6W0D - chains B and C of the 3 polymer chains in the assembly; structure by X-ray diffraction, 3.64 A resolution.

# Chain B
Molecule: Fab Light Chain
Organism: Rattus norvegicus
Notes: antibody fragment or engineered binder
Sequence (212 residues; each row starts with the number of its first residue):
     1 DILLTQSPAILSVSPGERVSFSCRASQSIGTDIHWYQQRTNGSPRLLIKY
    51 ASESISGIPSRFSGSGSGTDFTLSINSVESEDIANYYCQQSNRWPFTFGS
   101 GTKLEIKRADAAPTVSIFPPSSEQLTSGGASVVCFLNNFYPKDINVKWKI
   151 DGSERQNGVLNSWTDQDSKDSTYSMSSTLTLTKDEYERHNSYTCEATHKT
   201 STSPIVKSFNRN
Disulfide bonds: C134-C194

# Chain C
Molecule: pH-gated potassium channel KcsA
Organism: Streptomyces lividans
UniProtKB: P0A334 (KCSA_STRLI); residues 28-120 here = UniProt positions 28-120
Sequence (93 residues; each row starts with the number of its first residue):
    28 AAGAATVLLVIVLLAGSYLAVLAERGAPGAQLITYPRALWWSVETATTVG
    78 YGDLYPVTLWGRLVAVVVMVAGITSFGLVTAALATWFVGREQE
Metal / ion sites: barium ion near T75 (its only coordinating residue here); K+ near G77 (its only coordinating residue here)
UniProt features mapped onto this chain:
  - motif: T75 to D80 (Selectivity filter)
  - mutagenesis: E71 (E71A: Prevents channel inactivation)
What the authors report for this chain:
  - conformationally variable residues (loop rearrangement): G77

# Chain B / chain C interface
Contacting residue pairs (17; chain B residue first):
  D32(B) - R64(C)  salt bridge
  S91(B) - I60(C)
  S91(B) - R64(C)  hydrogen bond (backbone-side chain)
  N92(B) - A57(C)
  N92(B) - Q58(C)
  N92(B) - R64(C)
  R93(B) - G56(C)  hydrogen bond (side chain-backbone)
  R93(B) - A57(C)
  R93(B) - Q58(C)  hydrogen bond
  R93(B) - I60(C)
  W94(B) - G53(C)
  W94(B) - A54(C)
  W94(B) - P55(C)
  W94(B) - G56(C)  hydrogen bond (backbone-backbone)
  W94(B) - A57(C)  hydrogen bond (backbone-backbone)
  W94(B) - I60(C)
  F96(B) - R52(C)
Interface residues without a listed pair, chain B (7 interface residues in all): D1
Interface residues without a listed pair, chain C (10 interface residues in all): T61

# Overview
Chain B and chain C form an interface of 7 and 10 residues respectively; the contacts include 5 hydrogen bonds
and 1 salt bridge. Among the polar pairs are D32(B)-R64(C), S91(B)-R64(C) and R93(B)-G56(C). From UniProt: one
mutagenesis site on chain C. The paper reports conformational variability at G77(C).
Here chain B is Fab Light Chain (Rattus norvegicus) and chain C is pH-gated potassium channel KcsA
(Streptomyces lividans). Entry 6W0D (Open-gate KcsA soaked in 5 mM BaCl2) was determined by X-ray diffraction,
deposited together with 6W0A, 6W0B, 6W0C, 6W0E, 6W0F, 6W0G and 3 further entries.
